Entry 4WM7 (X-ray diffraction, 2.32 A resolution); this record covers chains A and C of the 4 polymer chains in the assembly.

== Chain A ==
Protein: VP1
From: Enterovirus D68
UniProtKB: Q9YLJ3 (Q9YLJ3_9ENTO); residues 1-297 here correspond to UniProt positions 13-309 (UniProt number = residue number + 12)
Sequence (297 residues; row label = number of the first residue in the row):
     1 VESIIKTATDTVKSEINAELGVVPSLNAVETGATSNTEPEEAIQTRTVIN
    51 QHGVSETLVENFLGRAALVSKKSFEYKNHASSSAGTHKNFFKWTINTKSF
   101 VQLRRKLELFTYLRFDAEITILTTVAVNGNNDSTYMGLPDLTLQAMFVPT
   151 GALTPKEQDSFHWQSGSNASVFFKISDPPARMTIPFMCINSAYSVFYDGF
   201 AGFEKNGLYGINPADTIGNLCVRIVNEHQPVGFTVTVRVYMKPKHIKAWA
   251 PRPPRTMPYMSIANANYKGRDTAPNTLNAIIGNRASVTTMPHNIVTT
Disordered / not traced: 81-86, 129-134, 212-215, 297
Residues lining bound ligands: win63843 (W11; 3-{3,5-dimethyl-4-[3-(3-methyl-isoxazol-5-yl)-propoxy]-phenyl}-5-trifluoromethyl-[1,2,4]oxadiazole): V69, W93, I95, T97, F115, I119, I121, A145, M146, F147, A169, S170, V171, M182, I184, M187, Y193, I217, L220, V239, M241
What the authors report for this chain:
  - conformationally variable residues (order/disorder transition): N212 to D215

== Chain C ==
Protein: VP3
From: Enterovirus D68
UniProtKB: Q68T42 (Q68T42_9ENTO); residues 1-247 here correspond to UniProt positions 318-564 (UniProt number = residue number + 317)
Sequence (247 residues; each row starts with the number of its first residue):
     1 GVPTYLLPGSGQFLTTDDHSSAPVLPCFNPTPEMHIPGQIRNMLEMIQVE
    51 SMMEINNTDGANGMERLRVDISVQADLDQLLFNIPLDIQLDGPLRNTLVG
   101 NISRYYTHWSGSLEMTFMFCGSFMATGKLILCYTPPGGSCPTTRETAMLG
   151 THIVWDFGLQSSITLIIPWISGSHYRMFNSDAKSTNANVGYVTCFMQTNL
   201 IVPSESSDTCSLIGFIAAKDDFSLRLMRDSPDIGQSNHLHGAEAAYQ
Curated features (UniProtKB/Swiss-Prot):
  - binding site (N-acetylneuraminate): D91, R95, P231, D232, I233

== Chain A / chain C interface ==
Contacting residue pairs - 226 pairs, chain A then chain C:
  E2(A) - R41(C)  salt bridge
  A8(A) - D220(C)
  A8(A) - D221(C)
  A8(A) - F222(C)
  T9(A) - D220(C)  hydrogen bond
  T9(A) - D221(C)
  S25(A) - I163(C)
  S25(A) - T164(C)  hydrogen bond (backbone-backbone)
  L26(A) - Q160(C)
  L26(A) - S162(C)
  L26(A) - I163(C)  hydrophobic
  N27(A) - Q160(C)
  N27(A) - S161(C)
  N27(A) - S162(C)  hydrogen bond (backbone-backbone)
  N27(A) - T164(C)  hydrogen bond
  A28(A) - S161(C)
  A28(A) - S162(C)
  V29(A) - E50(C)
  V29(A) - T116(C)
  V29(A) - M118(C)  hydrophobic
  V29(A) - S161(C)
  V29(A) - S162(C)  hydrogen bond (backbone-side chain)
  V29(A) - F215(C)  hydrophobic
  E30(A) - M118(C)
  E30(A) - S161(C)  hydrogen bond
  A33(A) - E50(C)
  T34(A) - Q48(C)
  T34(A) - V49(C)
  T34(A) - E50(C)  hydrogen bond (side chain-backbone)
  T34(A) - E114(C)
  S35(A) - E50(C)  hydrogen bond (backbone-side chain)
  S35(A) - E114(C)
  S35(A) - T116(C)
  S35(A) - T164(C)  hydrogen bond
  S35(A) - K219(C)
  T37(A) - T164(C)
  T37(A) - I166(C)
  T37(A) - K219(C)  hydrogen bond (backbone-side chain)
  A42(A) - I166(C)  hydrophobic
  I43(A) - T151(C)
  I43(A) - P168(C)  hydrophobic
  N50(A) - D221(C)
  H52(A) - S110(C)  hydrogen bond
  H52(A) - H174(C)
  H52(A) - Y175(C)
  H52(A) - S223(C)
  G53(A) - S223(C)  hydrogen bond (backbone-side chain)
  V54(A) - N42(C)  hydrogen bond (backbone-side chain)
  V54(A) - L44(C)  hydrophobic
  E56(A) - Y106(C)  hydrogen bond (backbone-side chain)
  E56(A) - L224(C)
  E56(A) - R225(C)
  E56(A) - L226(C)  hydrogen bond (side chain-backbone)
  E56(A) - M227(C)  hydrogen bond (side chain-backbone)
  T57(A) - N42(C)  hydrogen bond
  T57(A) - M43(C)  hydrogen bond (backbone-backbone)
  T57(A) - L44(C)
  T57(A) - Y106(C)
  T57(A) - L224(C)
  L58(A) - R41(C)
  L58(A) - N42(C)
  V59(A) - I40(C)
  V59(A) - R41(C)  hydrogen bond (backbone-backbone)
  V59(A) - N42(C)
  N61(A) - M227(C)
  F62(A) - M43(C)  hydrophobic
  F62(A) - Y105(C)  hydrophobic
  F62(A) - Y106(C)
  F62(A) - M227(C)  hydrophobic
  R65(A) - T15(C)
  R65(A) - T16(C)
  R65(A) - M227(C)
  A66(A) - F13(C)  hydrophobic
  A66(A) - T15(C)  hydrogen bond (backbone-backbone)
  S70(A) - Y246(C)  hydrogen bond
  K71(A) - Y246(C)  hydrogen bond (backbone-side chain)
  K72(A) - Y246(C)
  H87(A) - Y246(C)  hydrogen bond (side chain-backbone)
  H87(A) - Q247(C)
  F91(A) - Y246(C)  hydrophobic
  K92(A) - A245(C)  hydrogen bond (side chain-backbone)
  K92(A) - Y246(C)
  K92(A) - Q247(C)  hydrogen bond (side chain-backbone)
  W93(A) - A245(C)
  W93(A) - Y246(C)
  T94(A) - A245(C)  hydrogen bond (backbone-backbone)
  N96(A) - A245(C)
  K98(A) - L239(C)
  S99(A) - Q235(C)  hydrogen bond (backbone-side chain)
  S99(A) - L239(C)
  F100(A) - Q235(C)
  V101(A) - I233(C)  hydrophobic
  V101(A) - G234(C)
  V101(A) - Q235(C)  hydrogen bond (backbone-side chain)
  Q102(A) - D229(C)  hydrogen bond
  R104(A) - L239(C)
  R105(A) - N101(C)  hydrogen bond
  R105(A) - Y105(C)  hydrogen bond
  R105(A) - S230(C)
  R105(A) - D232(C)
  R105(A) - I233(C)
  K106(A) - Y105(C)
  L109(A) - I102(C)  hydrophobic
  F110(A) - I40(C)  hydrophobic
  F110(A) - M43(C)  hydrophobic
  Y112(A) - I36(C)  hydrophobic
  R114(A) - P30(C)
  R114(A) - T31(C)  hydrogen bond (side chain-backbone)
  R114(A) - P32(C)
  R114(A) - E33(C)
  E118(A) - D17(C)
  E118(A) - H19(C)
  E118(A) - S21(C)  hydrogen bond
  T120(A) - F13(C)
  A169(A) - V24(C)  hydrophobic
  P178(A) - G11(C)
  P179(A) - F13(C)  hydrophobic
  R181(A) - F13(C)
  R181(A) - D17(C)  salt bridge
  R181(A) - S21(C)
  M182(A) - S21(C)
  M182(A) - A22(C)
  M182(A) - V24(C)  hydrophobic
  T183(A) - S21(C)  hydrogen bond
  T183(A) - A22(C)  hydrogen bond (backbone-backbone)
  T183(A) - P23(C)
  T183(A) - V24(C)  hydrogen bond (backbone-backbone)
  I184(A) - V24(C)  hydrophobic
  P185(A) - F28(C)  hydrophobic
  F186(A) - F28(C)
  F186(A) - P30(C)
  M187(A) - L25(C)  hydrophobic
  M187(A) - F28(C)  hydrophobic
  C188(A) - T31(C)  hydrogen bond (backbone-side chain)
  I189(A) - T31(C)
  N190(A) - T31(C)  hydrogen bond (backbone-side chain)
  S191(A) - T31(C)
  S191(A) - P32(C)  hydrogen bond (side chain-backbone)
  S191(A) - E33(C)
  S191(A) - M34(C)
  Y240(A) - F13(C)  hydrophobic
  K242(A) - D17(C)  hydrogen bond (side chain-backbone)
  K242(A) - D18(C)
  K244(A) - H19(C)
  K244(A) - S21(C)
  K247(A) - E33(C)  salt bridge
  K247(A) - Q39(C)
  A248(A) - Q39(C)
  A248(A) - I40(C)  hydrogen bond (backbone-backbone)
  W249(A) - I36(C)  hydrogen bond (side chain-backbone)
  W249(A) - P37(C)
  W249(A) - G38(C)
  W249(A) - Q39(C)
  A250(A) - G38(C)  hydrogen bond (backbone-backbone)
  P251(A) - I40(C)  hydrophobic
  P251(A) - M46(C)  hydrophobic
  R252(A) - M46(C)
  P254(A) - N101(C)
  T256(A) - N96(C)
  Y259(A) - L239(C)
  M260(A) - L239(C)
  M260(A) - H240(C)  hydrogen bond (backbone-backbone)
  S261(A) - H240(C)  hydrogen bond (side chain-backbone)
  I262(A) - L239(C)  hydrophobic
  I262(A) - H240(C)  hydrogen bond (backbone-backbone)
  I262(A) - G241(C)
  I262(A) - A242(C)  hydrophobic
  P274(A) - D91(C)
  P274(A) - R95(C)
  N275(A) - R95(C)
  N278(A) - N62(C)  hydrogen bond
  N278(A) - G63(C)  hydrogen bond (backbone-backbone)
  N278(A) - R66(C)
  A279(A) - R66(C)
  I280(A) - E54(C)
  I280(A) - R95(C)  hydrogen bond (backbone-side chain)
  I280(A) - N96(C)
  I281(A) - E54(C)  hydrogen bond (backbone-side chain)
  I281(A) - N57(C)
  I281(A) - R66(C)  hydrogen bond (backbone-side chain)
  I281(A) - D91(C)
  I281(A) - G92(C)
  I281(A) - R95(C)
  I281(A) - N96(C)
  G282(A) - N57(C)  hydrogen bond (backbone-side chain)
  G282(A) - R66(C)
  G282(A) - D91(C)  hydrogen bond (backbone-side chain)
  N283(A) - N57(C)
  N283(A) - T58(C)
  N283(A) - D59(C)  hydrogen bond (side chain-backbone)
  N283(A) - R66(C)  hydrogen bond
  R284(A) - I55(C)  hydrogen bond (side chain-backbone)
  R284(A) - N57(C)  hydrogen bond
  R284(A) - T58(C)
  R284(A) - N83(C)  hydrogen bond
  R284(A) - P85(C)
  S286(A) - T58(C)
  V287(A) - I55(C)
  V287(A) - N56(C)
  V287(A) - T58(C)
  V287(A) - L81(C)
  V287(A) - F82(C)
  V287(A) - N83(C)  hydrogen bond (backbone-backbone)
  T288(A) - L80(C)
  T288(A) - L81(C)
  T288(A) - F82(C)
  T288(A) - N83(C)  hydrogen bond (backbone-side chain)
  T289(A) - N83(C)
  M290(A) - N83(C)
  M290(A) - I84(C)
  M290(A) - P85(C)  hydrophobic
  M290(A) - C140(C)  hydrophobic
  M290(A) - Y191(C)  hydrophobic
  P291(A) - P85(C)
  H292(A) - D87(C)
  H292(A) - L90(C)
  H292(A) - A182(C)
  H292(A) - K183(C)
  N293(A) - S139(C)
  N293(A) - C140(C)  hydrogen bond (side chain-backbone)
  N293(A) - K183(C)  hydrogen bond (backbone-side chain)
  N293(A) - Y191(C)  hydrogen bond
  I294(A) - G138(C)
  I294(A) - S139(C)  hydrogen bond (backbone-side chain)
  I294(A) - K183(C)
  I294(A) - Y191(C)  hydrogen bond (backbone-side chain)
Interface residues without a listed pair, chain A (105 interface residues in all): E38, P39, A192, R255, M257, A285, V295, T296
Interface residues without a listed pair, chain C (108 interface residues in all): S20, A61, P93, L98, S112, I153, W155, N188, A217

== Overview ==
105 residues of chain A face 108 of chain C across their interface, with 65 hydrogen bonds and 3 salt bridges.
Polar contacts include E2(A)-R41(C), R181(A)-D17(C) and K247(A)-E33(C). Win63843 is bound between chain A and
chain C. Curated annotation (UniProt) lists 5 N-acetylneuraminate-binding residues on chain C. The paper
reports conformational variability at N212(A).
Here chain A is VP1 and chain C is VP3, both from Enterovirus D68. Entry 4WM7 (Crystal Structure of Human
Enterovirus D68 in Complex with Pleconaril) was determined by X-ray diffraction together with 4WM8 from the
same study.
